3CUQ - chains B and D of the 4 polymer chains in the assembly; structure by X-ray diffraction, 2.61 A resolution.

# Chain B
Name: Vacuolar protein-sorting-associated protein 36
Organism: Homo sapiens
Reference sequence: Q86VN1 (VPS36_HUMAN); numbering as in UniProt (aligned over 169-386)
Chain sequence (218 residues; numbered 169 to 386; the number before each row is that of its first residue):
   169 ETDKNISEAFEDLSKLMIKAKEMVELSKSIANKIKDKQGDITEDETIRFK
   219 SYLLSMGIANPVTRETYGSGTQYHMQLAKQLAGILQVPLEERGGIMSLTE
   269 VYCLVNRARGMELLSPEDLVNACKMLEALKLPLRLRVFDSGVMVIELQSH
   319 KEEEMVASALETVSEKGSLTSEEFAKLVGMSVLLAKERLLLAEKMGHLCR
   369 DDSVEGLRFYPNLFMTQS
Not modelled in the structure: 169-171, 202-211, 386

# Chain D
Name: Vacuolar protein-sorting-associated protein 25
Organism: Homo sapiens
Reference sequence: Q9BRG1 (VPS25_HUMAN); numbering as in UniProt (aligned over 1-176)
Chain sequence (176 residues; numbered 1 to 176; the number before each row is that of its first residue):
     1 MAMSFEWPWQYRFPPFFTLQPNVDTRQKQLAAWCSLVLSFCRLHKQSSMT
    51 VMEAQESPLFNNVKLQRKLPVESIQIVLEELRKKGNLEWLDKSKSSFLIM
   101 WRRPEEWGKLIYQWVSRSGQNNSVFTLYELTNGEDTEDEEFHGLDEATLL
   151 RALQALQQEHKAEIITVSDGRGVKFF
Not modelled in the structure: 1-4, 102-176
UniProt features mapped onto this chain:
  - mutagenesis: V124 (V124E: Abolishes binding to CHMP6), T126 (T126K: Abolishes binding to CHMP6)

# Chain B / chain D interface
Pairs across the interface (35; chain B residue first):
  E361(B) - P21(D)
  E361(B) - N22(D)  hydrogen bond (backbone-side chain)
  K362(B) - N22(D)  hydrogen bond (backbone-side chain)
  G364(B) - N22(D)
  C367(B) - F13(D)  hydrophobic
  C367(B) - P15(D)  hydrophobic
  C367(B) - Q20(D)
  R368(B) - P15(D)
  R368(B) - T18(D)
  R368(B) - Q20(D)  hydrogen bond (backbone-side chain)
  R368(B) - P21(D)
  D369(B) - P14(D)
  D369(B) - P15(D)
  D369(B) - T18(D)
  D369(B) - R67(D)  salt bridge
  D370(B) - T18(D)  hydrogen bond (backbone-side chain)
  S371(B) - R67(D)
  E373(B) - R67(D)  salt bridge
  Y378(B) - F13(D)  hydrophobic
  Y378(B) - P14(D)
  Y378(B) - P15(D)  hydrophobic
  P379(B) - F13(D)
  N380(B) - T25(D)  hydrogen bond
  L381(B) - W9(D)
  L381(B) - F13(D)  hydrophobic
  F382(B) - W9(D)
  F382(B) - Q10(D)
  F382(B) - F13(D)  hydrophobic
  F382(B) - F16(D)  hydrophobic
  F382(B) - T25(D)
  F382(B) - K28(D)
  M383(B) - D24(D)
  M383(B) - T25(D)
  M383(B) - K28(D)
  Q385(B) - W9(D)
Also at the interface, not in a pair above, chain B (17 interface residues in all): M363
Also at the interface, not in a pair above, chain D (16 interface residues in all): Q29, Q66

# Overview
Chain B and chain D form an interface of 17 and 16 residues respectively, with 5 hydrogen bonds and 2 salt
bridges. Among the polar pairs are D369(B)-R67(D), E373(B)-R67(D) and E361(B)-N22(D). Curated annotation
(UniProt) lists 2 mutagenesis sites on chain D.
Chain B is Vacuolar protein-sorting-associated protein 36 and chain D is Vacuolar protein-sorting-associated
protein 25, both from Homo sapiens; the structure, Integrated structural and functional model of the human
ESCRT-II complex, was determined by X-ray diffraction, deposited together with 2ZME.
